5DUW - chain A; structure by X-ray diffraction, 1.70 A resolution.

Chain A:
Name: Galectin-4
From: Homo sapiens
Notes: fragment: N-terminal carbohydrate recognition domain
Reference sequence: P56470 (LEG4_HUMAN); residue numbers follow UniProt; this construct covers 1-155
Sequence (155 residues; each row starts with the number of its first residue):
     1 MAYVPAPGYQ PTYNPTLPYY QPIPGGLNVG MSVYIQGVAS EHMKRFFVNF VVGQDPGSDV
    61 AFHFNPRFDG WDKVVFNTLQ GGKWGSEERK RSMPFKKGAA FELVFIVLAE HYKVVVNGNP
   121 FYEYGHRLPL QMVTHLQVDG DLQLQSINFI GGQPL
Unresolved in the structure: 1-14, 153-155
What the authors report for this chain:
  - binding site for 3-O-sulfo-beta-D-galactopyranose: R45, N49, W84
  - conformationally variable residues (side-chain flip): R45
  - interface residues: R45
  - contacts within the chain: R45-D69
  - specificity-determining residues: F47 (proposed by the authors, not directly observed)

Summary:
The paper reports a binding site for 3-O-sulfo-beta-D-galactopyranose at R45, N49 and W84; the interface
residue R45.
Chain A is Galectin-4 (Homo sapiens); the structure, Crystal structure of the human galectin-4 N-terminal
carbohydrate recognition domain in complex with lactose-3'-sulfate, was determined by X-ray diffraction
together with 5DUU, 5DUV and 5DUX from the same study.
